Entry 6HJY (X-ray diffraction, 2.78 A resolution); this record covers chains A and B of the 10 polymer chains in the assembly.

[Chain A]
Molecule: Cys-loop ligand-gated ion channel
From: Dickeya chrysanthemi
Reference sequence: P0C7B7 (ELIC_DICCH); the construct has insertions or renumbered stretches relative to UniProt, so the offset changes along the chain: 9-163 = UniProt 9-163; 165-285 = UniProt 164-284
Sequence (277 residues; each row starts with the number of its first residue):
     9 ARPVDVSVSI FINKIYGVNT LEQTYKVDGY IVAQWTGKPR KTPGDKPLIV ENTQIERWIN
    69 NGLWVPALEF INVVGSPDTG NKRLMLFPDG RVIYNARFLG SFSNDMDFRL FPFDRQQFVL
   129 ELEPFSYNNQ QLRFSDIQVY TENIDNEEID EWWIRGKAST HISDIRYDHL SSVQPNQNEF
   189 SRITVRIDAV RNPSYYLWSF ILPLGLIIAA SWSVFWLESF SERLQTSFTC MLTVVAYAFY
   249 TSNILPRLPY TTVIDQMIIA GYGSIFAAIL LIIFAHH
Differences from the reference sequence: insertion (164); conflict Cys238 (Leu237 in P0C7B7)
What the authors report for this chain:
  - conformationally variable residues: Tyr175 to Gln185, Leu214 to Trp224, Leu225 to Glu230, Arg231 to Thr241, Phe274 to His285

[Chain B]
Molecule: Cys-loop ligand-gated ion channel
From: Dickeya chrysanthemi
Reference sequence: P0C7B7 (ELIC_DICCH); the construct has insertions or renumbered stretches relative to UniProt, so the offset changes along the chain: 8-163 = UniProt 8-163; 165-285 = UniProt 164-284
Sequence (280 residues; row label = number of the first residue in the row):
     6 PVDARPVDVS VSIFINKIYG VNTLEQTYKV DGYIVAQWTG KPRKTPGDKP LIVENTQIER
    66 WINNGLWVPA LEFINVVGSP DTGNKRLMLF PDGRVIYNAR FLGSFSNDMD FRLFPFDRQQ
   126 FVLELEPFSY NNQQLRFSDI QVYTENIDNE EIDEWWIRGK ASTHISDIRY DHLSSVQPNQ
   186 NEFSRITVRI DAVRNPSYYL WSFILPLGLI IAASWSVFWL ESFSERLQTS FTCMLTVVAY
   246 AFYTSNILPR LPYTTVIDQM IIAGYGSIFA AILLIIFAHH
Unresolved in the structure: 6
Differences from the reference sequence: expression tag (6-7); insertion (164); conflict Cys238 (Leu237 in P0C7B7)

[How chain A and chain B interact]
Pairs across the interface (88):
  Phe19(A) - His177(B)
  Lys22(A) - Glu30(B)  hydrogen bond (side chain-backbone)
  Lys22(A) - Ser111(B)
  Tyr24(A) - Glu30(B)
  Tyr24(A) - Val82(B)
  Lys34(A) - Glu30(B)  salt bridge
  Tyr38(A) - Glu77(B)  hydrogen bond
  Tyr38(A) - Ile79(B)
  Pro55(A) - Gln182(B)
  Ile57(A) - Ser134(B)
  Ile57(A) - Tyr135(B)
  Ile57(A) - Gln139(B)
  Glu59(A) - Val73(B)
  Glu59(A) - Pro74(B)
  Glu59(A) - Ala75(B)  hydrogen bond (side chain-backbone)
  Glu59(A) - Ser134(B)  hydrogen bond
  Glu59(A) - Tyr135(B)
  Thr61(A) - Glu64(B)  hydrogen bond
  Gln62(A) - Glu64(B)  hydrogen bond
  Gln62(A) - Ile67(B)
  Gln62(A) - Asn68(B)  hydrogen bond
  Arg65(A) - Asn68(B)  hydrogen bond (side chain-backbone)
  Asp86(A) - Gly83(B)
  Asp86(A) - Ser84(B)  hydrogen bond
  Thr87(A) - Ser84(B)  hydrogen bond (backbone-side chain)
  Gly88(A) - Ser84(B)
  Asn89(A) - Ala75(B)
  Asn89(A) - Glu77(B)
  Asn89(A) - Phe133(B)
  Lys90(A) - Phe133(B)
  Arg91(A) - Phe133(B)
  Arg91(A) - Ser134(B)
  Asn103(A) - Phe133(B)
  Arg105(A) - Glu77(B)  salt bridge
  Arg105(A) - Phe78(B)  hydrogen bond (side chain-backbone)
  Arg105(A) - Ile79(B)  hydrogen bond (side chain-backbone)
  Arg105(A) - Val81(B)  hydrogen bond (side chain-backbone)
  Leu107(A) - Val82(B)
  Leu107(A) - Gly83(B)
  Tyr148(A) - His177(B)
  Glu156(A) - Arg117(B)  salt bridge
  Glu156(A) - Tyr258(B)
  Ile157(A) - Gln31(B)
  Ile157(A) - Met114(B)
  Ile157(A) - Asp115(B)
  Ile157(A) - Arg117(B)
  Ile157(A) - Tyr258(B)
  Asp158(A) - Gln31(B)
  Asp158(A) - Pro257(B)
  Glu159(A) - Leu29(B)
  Glu159(A) - Pro257(B)
  Asn200(A) - Pro257(B)
  Ser202(A) - Pro257(B)  hydrogen bond (side chain-backbone)
  Ser202(A) - Tyr258(B)
  Tyr203(A) - Arg255(B)  hydrogen bond
  Tyr203(A) - Leu256(B)
  Tyr203(A) - Pro257(B)  hydrogen bond (backbone-backbone)
  Tyr203(A) - Tyr258(B)
  Tyr203(A) - Asp263(B)
  Trp206(A) - Ile267(B)
  Ser207(A) - Thr259(B)
  Leu210(A) - Ile267(B)  hydrophobic
  Pro211(A) - Tyr270(B)  hydrophobic
  Leu214(A) - Phe274(B)
  Ala218(A) - Phe236(B)
  Ser221(A) - Phe236(B)
  Trp224(A) - Phe228(B)
  Trp224(A) - His285(B)  hydrogen bond (backbone-side chain)
  Leu225(A) - Leu232(B)  hydrophobic
  Glu226(A) - His284(B)  salt bridge
  Glu226(A) - His285(B)  salt bridge
  Glu230(A) - Ser229(B)  hydrogen bond
  Thr234(A) - Gln233(B)
  Thr234(A) - Phe236(B)
  Cys238(A) - Phe236(B)  hydrophobic
  Leu240(A) - Leu240(B)  hydrophobic
  Thr241(A) - Leu240(B)
  Ala244(A) - Val243(B)  hydrophobic
  Tyr245(A) - Tyr270(B)
  Phe247(A) - Phe247(B)
  Tyr248(A) - Ala246(B)
  Tyr248(A) - Phe247(B)  hydrophobic
  Tyr248(A) - Ser250(B)
  Asn251(A) - Phe247(B)
  Asn251(A) - Ser250(B)  hydrogen bond
  Asn251(A) - Asn251(B)
  Ile252(A) - Ser250(B)
  Ile252(A) - Arg255(B)
Also at the interface, not in a pair above, chain A (60 interface residues in all): Gly25, Asp36, Asn60, Phe95, Ile101, Ala104, Asn154, Ile215, Ala217, Val222, Thr237
Also at the interface, not in a pair above, chain B (54 interface residues in all): Thr32, Leu76, Asp113, Val181, Met239, Ile281

[In short]
The interface between chain A and chain B involves 60 residues on one side and 54 on the other; the contacts
include 19 hydrogen bonds and 5 salt bridges. Polar contacts include Lys34(A)-Glu30(B), Arg105(A)-Glu77(B) and
Glu156(A)-Arg117(B). The paper reports conformational variability at Tyr175(A), Leu214(A) and Leu225(A) among
others.
Here chain A is Cys-loop ligand-gated ion channel and chain B is Cys-loop ligand-gated ion channel, both from
Dickeya chrysanthemi. Entry 6HJY (X-ray structure of a pentameric ligand gated ion channel from Erwinia
chrysanthemi (ELIC) Delta8 truncation mutant ...) was determined by X-ray diffraction, deposited together with
6HJX and 6HK0.
